2OBH - chains C and D of the 4 polymer chains in the assembly; structure by X-ray diffraction, 1.80 A resolution.

Chain C (and D):
Protein: DNA-repair protein complementing XP-C cells
Notes: fragment: XPC fragment (Residues: 847-863); chain D of this document is another copy of the same molecule, construct and numbering; everything in this record applies to it too
UniProt: Q01831 (XPC_HUMAN); residues 847-863 here correspond to UniProt positions 846-862 (UniProt number = residue number - 1)
Sequence (18 residues; numbered 846 to 863; the number before each row is that of its first residue):
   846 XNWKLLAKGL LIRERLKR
Unresolved in the structure: 863 (chain D: fully traced)
Modified positions: ACE (acetyl group) at position 846
Construct notes: acetylation (846)

Chain C / chain D interface:
Contacting residue pairs (11):
  ACE_846(C) with Leu-850(D)
  Leu-850(C) with Leu-850(D); Lys-853(D); Gly-854(D); Ile-857(D), hydrophobic
  Gly-854(C) with Ile-857(D); Leu-861(D)
  Ile-857(C) with Arg-858(D); Leu-861(D), hydrophobic
  Leu-861(C) with Leu-861(D); Lys-862(D)
Also at the interface, not in a pair above, chain C (9 interface residues in all): Asn-847, Lys-849, Lys-853, Arg-858

Summary:
9 residues of chain C face 7 of chain D across their interface.
Both chains are DNA-repair protein complementing XP-C cells. Entry 2OBH (Centrin-XPC peptide) was determined
by X-ray diffraction.
